Entry 4GW2 (X-ray diffraction, 2.16 A resolution); this record covers chain A.

Chain A:
Molecule: Arginine kinase
Organism: Limulus polyphemus
Notes: EC 2.7.3.3
UniProtKB: P51541 (KARG_LIMPO); residue numbers follow UniProt; this construct covers 1-357
Amino-acid sequence (357 residues; numbered 1 to 357; the number before each row is that of its first residue):
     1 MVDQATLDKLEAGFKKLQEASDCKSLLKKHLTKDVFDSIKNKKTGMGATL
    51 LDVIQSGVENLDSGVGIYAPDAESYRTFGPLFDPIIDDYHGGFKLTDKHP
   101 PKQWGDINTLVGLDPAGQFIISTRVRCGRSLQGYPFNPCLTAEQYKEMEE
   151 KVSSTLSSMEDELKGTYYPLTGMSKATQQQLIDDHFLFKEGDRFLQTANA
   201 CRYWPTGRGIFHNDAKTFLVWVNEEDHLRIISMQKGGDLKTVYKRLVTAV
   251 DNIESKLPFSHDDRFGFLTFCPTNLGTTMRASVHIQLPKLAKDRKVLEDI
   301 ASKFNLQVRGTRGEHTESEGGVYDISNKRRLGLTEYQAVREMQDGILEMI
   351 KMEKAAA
Unresolved in the structure: 1
Sequence notes: engineered mutation Gln103 (Glu in P51541), Gly112 (Asp in P51541), Ala116 (Gly in P51541)
Small-molecule neighbours:
  - ADP (adenosine-5'-diphosphate): Ser122, Thr123, Arg124, Arg126, Ile182, His185, Trp221, Arg229, Met233, Arg280, Ser282, Val283, His284, Arg309, Thr311, Arg312, Gly313, Glu314, Asp324
  - L-ornithine (ORN): Ser63, Gly64, Val65, Gly66, Tyr68, Phe194, Glu225, Cys271, Thr273, Asn274, Glu314, His315
Curated features (UniProtKB/Swiss-Prot):
  - binding site (substrate): Gly64 to Tyr68, Glu225, Cys271, Glu314
  - binding site (ATP): Ser122 to Arg126, His185, Arg229, Arg280 to His284, Arg309 to Glu314
  - mutagenesis: Glu225 (E225A: Reduces catalytic activity by 99.9%; E225D/Q: Reduces catalytic activity by 99.7%), Cys271 (C271A/D/N/S: Decreases affinity for phosphoarginine and ADP and reduces catalytic activity by 99%), Arg312 (R312G: Reduces catalytic activity by 20%; when associated with V-314; D-315; A-317 and V-319), Glu314 (E314D: Reduces catalytic activity by 98.3%; E314Q: Reduces catalytic activity by 99.7%. Reduces catalytic activity by 99.8%; when associated with Q-225; E314V: Reduces catalytic activity by 20% ...), His315 (H315D: Reduces catalytic activity by 20%; when associated with G-312; V-314; A-317 and V-319), Glu317 (E317A: Reduces catalytic activity by 20%; when associated with G-312; V-314; D-315 and V-319), Glu319 (E319V: Reduces catalytic activity by 20%; when associated with G-312; V-314; D-315 and A-317)

Overview:
Chain A binds ADP and L-ornithine. From UniProt: 8 substrate-binding residues, 18 ATP-binding residues and 7
mutagenesis sites.
Chain A is Arginine kinase (Limulus polyphemus); the structure, Crystal structure of arginine kinase in
complex with L-ornithine, MgADP, and nitrate, was determined by X-ray diffraction together with 4GVY, 4GVZ and
4GW0 from the same study.
